Entry 8VKI (electron microscopy, 2.96 A resolution); this record covers chains C and A of the 34 polymer chains in the assembly.

Chain C:
Name: 50S ribosomal protein L2
Organism: Mycolicibacterium smegmatis MC2 155
Reference sequence: A0QSD4 (RL2_MYCS2); residue numbers follow UniProt; this construct covers 1-278
Amino-acid sequence (278 residues; row label = number of the first residue in the row):
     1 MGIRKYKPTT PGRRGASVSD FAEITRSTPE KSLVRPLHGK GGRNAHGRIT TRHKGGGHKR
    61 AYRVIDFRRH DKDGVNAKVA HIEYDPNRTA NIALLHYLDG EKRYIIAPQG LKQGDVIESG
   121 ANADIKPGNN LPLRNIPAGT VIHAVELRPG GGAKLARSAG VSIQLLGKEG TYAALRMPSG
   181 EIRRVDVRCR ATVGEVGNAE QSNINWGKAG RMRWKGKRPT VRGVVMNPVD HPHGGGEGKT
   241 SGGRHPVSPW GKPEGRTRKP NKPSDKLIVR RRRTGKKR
Disordered / not traced: 1, 277-278

Chain A:
Molecule: 23S ribosomal RNA
Organism: Mycolicibacterium smegmatis MC2 155
Sequence (3120 nucleotides; numbered 1 to 3120; the number before each row is that of its first residue):
     1 UAAGUGUUUA AGGGCGCAUG GUGGAUGCCU UGGCACUGGG AGCCGAUGAA GGACGUAGGA
    61 GGCUGCGAUA AGCCUCGGGG AGCUGUCAAC CGAGCGUUGA UCCGAGGAUG UCCGAAUGGG
   121 GAAACCCGGC ACGAGUGAUG UCGUGUCACC AGGCGCUGAA UAUAUAGGCG UCUGGGGGGA
   181 ACGCGGGGAA GUGAAACAUC UCAGUACCCG UAGGAAGAGA AAACAAAAUG UGAUUCCGUG
   241 AGUAGUGGCG AGCGAAAGCG GAGGAUGGCU AAACCGUAUG CAUGUGAUAC CGGGUAGGGG
   301 UUGUGUGUGC GGGGUUGUGG GACCUAUCUU UCCGGCUCUA CCUGGCUGGA GGGCAGUGAG
   361 AAAAUGUUGU GGUUAGCGGA AAUGGCUUGG GAUGGCCUGC CGUAGACGGU GAGAGCCCGG
   421 UACGUGAAAA CCCGACGUCU GUCUUGAUGG UGUUCCCGAG UAGCAGCGGG CCCGUGGAAU
   481 CUGCUGUGAA UCUGCCGGGA CCACCCGGUA AGCCUGAAUA CUUCCCAGUG ACCGAUAGCG
   541 GAUUAGUACC GUGAGGGAAU GGUGAAAAGU ACCCCGGGAG GGGAGUGAAA GAGUACCUGA
   601 AACCGUGCGC UUACAAUCCG UCAGAGCCCU CGACGUGUCG UGGGGUGAUG GCGUGCCUUU
   661 UGAAGAAUGA GCCUGCGAGU CAGGGACAUG UCGCGAGGUU AACCCGGGUG GGGUAGCCGC
   721 AGCGAAAGCG AGUCUGAAUA GGGCGUAUCC ACACAAGAGU GUGUGGUGUA GUGGUGUGUU
   781 CUGGACCCGA AGCGGAGUGA UCUACCCAUG GCCAGGGUGA AGCGCGGGUA AGACCGCGUG
   841 GAGGCCCGAA CCCACUUAGG UUGAAGACUG AGGGGAUGAG CUGUGGGUAG GGGUGAAAGG
   901 CCAAUCAAAC UCCGUGAUAG CUGGUUCUCC CCGAAAUGCA UUUAGGUGCA GCGUCGCAUG
   961 UUUCUUGCCG GAGGUAGAGC UACUGGAUGG CCGAUGGGCC CCACAGGGUU ACUGACGUCA
  1021 GCCAAACUCC GAAUGCCGGU AAGUCCAAGA GUGCGGCAGU GAGACGGCGG GGGAUAAGCU
  1081 CCGUGCGUCG AGAGGGAAAC AGCCCAGAUC GCCGGCUAAG GCCCCUAAGC GUGUGCUAAG
  1141 UGGAAAAGGA UGUGCAGUCG CGAAGACAAC CAGGAGGUUG GCUUAGAAGC AGCCACCCUU
  1201 GAAAGAGUGC GUAAUAGCUC ACUGGUCAAG UGAUUGUGCG CCGAUAAUGU AGCGGGGCUC
  1261 AAGCACACCG CCGAAGCCGC GGCAGCCAAC GUGUUGGCUG GGUAGGGGAG CGUCCUGCAU
  1321 CCGGUGAAGC CGCCGAGUGA UCGAGUGGUG GAGGGUGUGG GAGUGAGAAU GCAGGCAUGA
  1381 GUAGCGAUUA GGCAAGUGAG AACCUUGCCC GCCGAAAGAC CAAGGGUUCC UGGGCCAGGC
  1441 CAGUCCGCCC AGGGUGAGUC GGGACCUAAG GCGAGGCCGA CAGGCGUAGU CGAUGGACAA
  1501 CGGGUUGAUA UUCCCGUACC CGUGUAUGUG CGUCCAUGAU GAAUCAGCGG UACUAACCAU
  1561 CCAAAACCAC CGUGACCGCA CCUUUCGGGG UGUGGCGUUG GUGGGGCUGC AUGGGACCUU
  1621 CGUUGGUAGU AGUCAAGCGA UGGGGUGACG CAGGAAGGUA GCCGUACCGG UCAGUGGUAA
  1681 UACCGGGGUA AGCCUGUAGG GAGUCAGAUA GGUAAAUCCG UCUGGCAUAU AUCCUGAGAG
  1741 GUGAUGCAUA GCCGAGUGAG GCGAAUUCGG UGAUCCUAUG CUGCCGAGAA AAGCCUCUAG
  1801 CGAGGACAUA CACGGCCCGU ACCCCAAACC AACACAGGUG GUCAGGUAGA GAAUACUAAG
  1861 GCGUACGAGU GAACUAUGGU UAAGGAACUC GGCAAAAUGC CCCCGUAACU UCGGGAGAAG
  1921 GGGGACCCAC AUGGCGUGUA AGCCUUUACG GCCCAAGCGU GAGUGGGUGG CACAAACCAG
  1981 UGAGAAGCGA CUGUUUACUA AAAACACAGG UCCGUGCGAA GUCGCAAGAC GAUGUAUACG
  2041 GACUGACGCC UGCCCGGUGC UGGAAGGUUA AGAGGACCCG UUAACUCCCU UUGGGGGUGA
  2101 AGCGGAGAAU UUAAGCCCCA GUAAACGGCG GUGGUAACUA UAACCAUCCU AAGGUAGCGA
  2161 AAUUCCUUGU CGGGUAAGUU CCGACCUGCA CGAAUGGCGU AACGACUUCU CAACUGUCUC
  2221 AACCAUAGAC UCGGCGAAAU UGCACUACGA GUAAAGAUGC UCGUUACGCG CGGCAGGACG
  2281 AAAAGACCCC GGGACCUUCA CUACAACUUG GUAUUGGUGC UCGAUACGGU UUGUGUAGGA
  2341 UAGGUGGGAG ACUGUGAAGC UCACACGCCA GUGUGGGUGG AGUCGUUGUU GAAAUACCAC
  2401 UCUGAUCGUA UUGGGCCUCU AACCUCGGAC CGUAUAUCCG GUUCAGGGAC AGUGCCUGGU
  2461 GGGUAGUUUA ACUGGGGCGG UUGCCUCCUA AAAUGUAACG GAGGCGCCCA AAGGUUCCCU
  2521 CAACCUGGAC GGCAAUCAGG UGUUGAGUGU AAGUGCACAA GGGAGCUUGA CUGCGAGACG
  2581 GACAUGUCGA GCAGGGACGA AAGUCGGGAC UAGUGAUCCG GCACCUCUGA GUGGAAGGGG
  2641 UGUCGCUCAA CGGAUAAAAG GUACCCCGGG GAUAACAGGC UGAUCUUCCC CAAGAGUCCA
  2701 UAUCGACGGG AUGGUUUGGC ACCUCGAUGU CGGCUCGUCG CAUCCUGGGG CUGGAGCAGG
  2761 UCCCAAGGGU UGGGCUGUUC GCCCAUUAAA GCGGCACGCG AGCUGGGUUU AGAACGUCGU
  2821 GAGACAGUUC GGUCUCUAUC CGCCGCGCGC GUCAGAAGCU UGAGGAAACC UGUCCCUAGU
  2881 ACGAGAGGAC CGGGACGGAC GAACCUCUGG UAUACCAGUU GUCCCACCAG GGGCACGGCU
  2941 GGAUAGCCAC GUUCGGACAG GAUAACCGCU GAAAGCAUCU AAGCGGGAAA CCUCUUCCAA
  3001 GACCAGGCUU CUCACCCUCU AGGAGGGAUA AGGCCCCCCG CAGACCACGG GAUUGAUAGA
  3061 CCAGACCUGG AAGCCUAGUA AUAGGUGCAG GGAACUGGCA CUAACCGGCC GAAAACUUAC
Disordered / not traced: 1, 1546-1619, 2064-2118, 2136-2144, 2152, 2164-2191

Chain C / chain A interface:
Contacting residue pairs (257):
  Arg4(C) with A821(A), hydrogen bond to the sugar; C1785(A), salt bridge to the phosphate
  Tyr6(C) with C1785(A), sugar contact
  Lys7(C) with A820(A), phosphate contact; A821(A), phosphate contact
  Pro8(C) with C1912(A), phosphate contact; G1913(A), sugar contact
  Thr9(C) with A820(A), sugar contact; G1913(A), sugar contact
  Thr10(C) with G843(A), phosphate contact; G844(A), phosphate contact
  Pro11(C) with A1990(A), hydrogen bond to the base; C1991(A), base contact
  Gly12(C) with G844(A), phosphate contact
  Arg13(C) with G843(A), phosphate contact; G844(A), salt bridge to the phosphate
  Arg14(C) with U1911(A), hydrogen bond to the sugar; G1913(A), hydrogen bond to the base
  Val18(C) with C1785(A), sugar contact
  Phe21(C) with C1785(A), phosphate contact; A1787(A), base contact
  Ser27(C) with A1787(A), base contact
  Lys31(C) with U1646(A), phosphate contact; G1647(A), hydrogen bond to the base; A1648(A), hydrogen bond to the base
  Ser32(C) with G1645(A), phosphate contact
  Pro36(C) with A1789(A), sugar contact; A1790(A), sugar contact
  Leu37(C) with U2033(A), phosphate contact
  His38(C) with C807(A), sugar contact; A808(A), phosphate contact; A1469(A), phosphate contact; G1470(A), salt bridge to the phosphate
  Gly39(C) with C807(A), sugar contact; A808(A), phosphate contact
  Lys40(C) with C806(A), sugar contact; C2030(A), phosphate contact; G2031(A), salt bridge to the phosphate; U2033(A), salt bridge to the phosphate
  Gly41(C) with C806(A), sugar contact
  Gly42(C) with C2030(A), sugar contact
  Arg43(C) with C805(A), hydrogen bond to the sugar; C806(A), hydrogen bond to the sugar; G887(A), base contact; U894(A), sugar contact; C2030(A), sugar contact
  Asn44(C) with C2023(A), hydrogen bond to the base; G2028(A), base contact; A2029(A), sugar contact; C2030(A), sugar contact
  Ala45(C) with G1486(A), phosphate contact; A2029(A), hydrogen bond to the sugar
  His46(C) with U888(A), sugar contact; C2023(A), hydrogen bond to the base; G2024(A), sugar contact; G2028(A), base contact
  Gly47(C) with G887(A), sugar contact; U888(A), sugar contact
  Arg48(C) with U888(A), sugar contact; A889(A), salt bridge to the phosphate; G890(A), salt bridge to the phosphate; G892(A), phosphate contact; G893(A), sugar contact; U894(A), phosphate contact; C2023(A), phosphate contact; G2024(A), salt bridge to the phosphate
  Ile49(C) with U894(A), hydrogen bond to the phosphate; G895(A), phosphate contact
  Thr50(C) with G2021(A), base contact; U2022(A), base contact; C2023(A), sugar contact; C2030(A), hydrogen bond to the base
  Thr51(C) with G2021(A), hydrogen bond to the base; C2030(A), hydrogen bond to the base; G2031(A), hydrogen bond to the sugar; G2040(A), sugar contact
  Arg52(C) with G2041(A), salt bridge to the phosphate; A2042(A), salt bridge to the phosphate
  His53(C) with G2041(A), salt bridge to the phosphate
  Lys54(C) with G2031(A), phosphate contact; A2032(A), salt bridge to the phosphate; C2039(A), phosphate contact; G2040(A), salt bridge to the phosphate
  Gly55(C) with C806(A), phosphate contact; C807(A), phosphate contact
  Gly56(C) with C806(A), phosphate contact; C807(A), hydrogen bond to the phosphate
  His58(C) with G1786(A), hydrogen bond to the base; A1787(A), sugar contact; G1788(A), hydrogen bond to the base
  Lys59(C) with U809(A), salt bridge to the phosphate; A1787(A), sugar contact; G1788(A), phosphate contact; A1789(A), sugar contact
  Arg60(C) with A1787(A), salt bridge to the phosphate; G1788(A), phosphate contact
  Ala61(C) with G1788(A), hydrogen bond to the phosphate
  Tyr62(C) with U2033(A), stacking on the base; G2034(A), phosphate contact
  Arg63(C) with A1787(A), hydrogen bond to the sugar; G1788(A), salt bridge to the phosphate
  Arg68(C) with G2428(A), hydrogen bond to the phosphate; A2429(A), salt bridge to the phosphate
  Lys78(C) with C1722(A), salt bridge to the phosphate
  Tyr84(C) with A1787(A), stacking on the base
  Pro86(C) with A1787(A), phosphate contact; G1788(A), phosphate contact
  Asn87(C) with G2034(A), sugar contact
  Arg88(C) with G2034(A), salt bridge to the phosphate; U2035(A), salt bridge to the phosphate
  Thr89(C) with U2037(A), sugar contact; A2038(A), sugar contact
  Leu98(C) with U1721(A), hydrogen bond to the sugar
  Asp99(C) with G1711(A), base contact; G1720(A), hydrogen bond to the base
  Gly100(C) with G1720(A), hydrogen bond to the sugar; U1721(A), sugar contact
  Glu101(C) with G1711(A), hydrogen bond to the sugar; G1712(A), sugar contact
  Lys102(C) with G1720(A), hydrogen bond to the phosphate
  Leu147(C) with C2017(A), sugar contact
  Arg148(C) with U2425(A), hydrogen bond to the base; G2427(A), salt bridge to the phosphate; A2445(A), base contact
  Pro149(C) with G2427(A), hydrogen bond to the sugar
  Gly150(C) with G2427(A), hydrogen bond to the sugar; G2428(A), sugar contact
  Gly151(C) with G2427(A), hydrogen bond to the sugar
  Lys154(C) with G2018(A), salt bridge to the phosphate; U2035(A), hydrogen bond to the sugar
  Leu155(C) with G2016(A), base contact; U2035(A), sugar contact
  Ala156(C) with U2035(A), hydrogen bond to the sugar; A2036(A), hydrogen bond to the phosphate
  Arg157(C) with G2034(A), salt bridge to the phosphate; U2035(A), salt bridge to the phosphate; A2036(A), hydrogen bond to the phosphate
  Ser158(C) with U2035(A), phosphate contact; A2036(A), hydrogen bond to the phosphate; U2037(A), hydrogen bond to the sugar; A2038(A), sugar contact
  Ala159(C) with U2037(A), hydrogen bond to the sugar
  Val161(C) with A2036(A), phosphate contact; U2037(A), phosphate contact
  Tyr172(C) with G2446(A), hydrogen bond to the phosphate; G2447(A), hydrogen bond to the phosphate
  Arg176(C) with G2062(A), salt bridge to the phosphate
  Met177(C) with G2016(A), base contact
  Pro178(C) with G2016(A), base contact; A2036(A), sugar contact
  Ser179(C) with G2016(A), hydrogen bond to the base; A2036(A), hydrogen bond to the sugar
  Glu181(C) with G2016(A), hydrogen bond to the sugar
  Ile182(C) with G2062(A), phosphate contact
  Arg183(C) with G2016(A), hydrogen bond to the sugar; C2017(A), salt bridge to the phosphate
  Arg188(C) with A2445(A), hydrogen bond to the sugar; G2446(A), salt bridge to the phosphate
  Ala199(C) with U2037(A), hydrogen bond to the base
  Gln201(C) with U2037(A), base contact
  Ser202(C) with U2037(A), hydrogen bond to the base
  Ile204(C) with G2009(A), phosphate contact
  Asn205(C) with A2008(A), hydrogen bond to the sugar; G2009(A), sugar contact
  Trp206(C) with A2008(A), phosphate contact; G2009(A), hydrogen bond to the phosphate
  Gly207(C) with A2008(A), hydrogen bond to the sugar
  Lys208(C) with G844(A), salt bridge to the phosphate; A879(A), salt bridge to the phosphate; A2008(A), sugar contact
  Ala209(C) with G844(A), hydrogen bond to the base; A879(A), base contact; C2007(A), sugar contact
  Gly210(C) with G844(A), hydrogen bond to the base; A879(A), sugar contact
  Arg211(C) with G1786(A), salt bridge to the phosphate
  Met212(C) with A2008(A), sugar contact
  Arg213(C) with C806(A), salt bridge to the phosphate; A879(A), base contact
  Trp214(C) with A879(A), hydrogen bond to the phosphate; G1786(A), stacking on the base
  Arg218(C) with C805(A), hydrogen bond to the phosphate; C806(A), salt bridge to the phosphate; G895(A), salt bridge to the phosphate; A896(A), salt bridge to the phosphate
  Pro219(C) with A896(A), sugar contact; A2006(A), sugar contact; C2007(A), phosphate contact
  Thr220(C) with A2006(A), sugar contact; C2007(A), hydrogen bond to the phosphate
  Val221(C) with A896(A), sugar contact; A897(A), sugar contact; A2006(A), phosphate contact
  Arg222(C) with C2005(A), salt bridge to the phosphate; A2006(A), salt bridge to the phosphate; C2043(A), phosphate contact; U2044(A), salt bridge to the phosphate; G2045(A), hydrogen bond to the base
  Gly223(C) with C2043(A), hydrogen bond to the phosphate
  Val224(C) with C2043(A), hydrogen bond to the phosphate; U2044(A), phosphate contact
  Val225(C) with A897(A), hydrogen bond to the sugar; A898(A), phosphate contact; C2005(A), phosphate contact
  Met226(C) with A897(A), base contact
  Asn227(C) with G899(A), hydrogen bond to the base
  Pro228(C) with U2297(A), phosphate contact; A2822(A), phosphate contact
  Val229(C) with G899(A), base contact; A908(A), base contact; C2296(A), sugar contact
  Asp230(C) with G895(A), hydrogen bond to the base; A897(A), base contact
  His231(C) with A2042(A), salt bridge to the phosphate
  His233(C) with A2042(A), hydrogen bond to the phosphate; C2043(A), salt bridge to the phosphate
  Gly236(C) with A2822(A), hydrogen bond to the phosphate; G2823(A), phosphate contact
  Glu237(C) with G2823(A), phosphate contact
  Gly238(C) with A2814(A), phosphate contact; C2815(A), phosphate contact
  Lys239(C) with C2005(A), salt bridge to the phosphate; U2044(A), phosphate contact; A2814(A), salt bridge to the phosphate
  Thr240(C) with A2822(A), hydrogen bond to the phosphate
  Pro246(C) with A2042(A), sugar contact
  Val247(C) with A2042(A), sugar contact
  Ser248(C) with G2041(A), sugar contact
  Pro249(C) with G2041(A), phosphate contact; A2042(A), phosphate contact
  Trp250(C) with U2022(A), hydrogen bond to the phosphate; C2023(A), phosphate contact
  Lys252(C) with U2022(A), phosphate contact
  Glu254(C) with C2013(A), sugar contact; G2041(A), hydrogen bond to the base
  Gly255(C) with G2014(A), sugar contact
  Arg256(C) with G2014(A), phosphate contact; U2015(A), salt bridge to the phosphate
  Thr257(C) with G2014(A), hydrogen bond to the sugar; U2015(A), sugar contact; A2020(A), hydrogen bond to the sugar; G2021(A), phosphate contact
  Arg258(C) with U2015(A), hydrogen bond to the phosphate; G2016(A), salt bridge to the phosphate; C2017(A), salt bridge to the phosphate
  Lys259(C) with A2020(A), phosphate contact; G2021(A), salt bridge to the phosphate
  Asn261(C) with A2451(A), phosphate contact; G2452(A), hydrogen bond to the phosphate
  Lys262(C) with C2017(A), salt bridge to the phosphate
  Ser264(C) with C2017(A), hydrogen bond to the phosphate
  Arg270(C) with G2062(A), salt bridge to the phosphate
  Arg271(C) with G2016(A), salt bridge to the phosphate
  Arg272(C) with G2014(A), salt bridge to the phosphate; U2015(A), salt bridge to the phosphate; A2036(A), base contact
  Arg273(C) with U2061(A), salt bridge to the phosphate
Also at the interface, not in a pair above, chain C (145 interface residues in all): Ser19, Arg35, Phe67, Lys72, His96, Tyr97, Gly160, Asn198, Pro232, Gly234, Gly235, Arg244, Gly251, Pro260, Lys266, Ile268, Thr274
Also at the interface, not in a pair above, chain A (112 interface residues in all): A842, C845, G1484, C1485, G1650, C1784, A2027, A2046, C2060, A2201, C2299, U2308, G2448, G2463, G2821

In short:
145 residues of chain C and 112 residues of chain A are in contact, with 71 hydrogen bonds, 51 salt bridges
and 3 aromatic stacking contacts. Polar contacts include Pro11(C)-A1990(A), Arg14(C)-G1913(A) and
Lys31(C)-G1647(A).
Chain C is 50S ribosomal protein L2 and chain A is 23S ribosomal RNA, both from Mycolicibacterium smegmatis
MC2 155; the structure, Structure of Mycobacterium smegmatis 50S ribosomal subunit bound to HflX:50S-HflX-C,
was determined by electron microscopy (same publication as 8VIO, 8VK0, 8VK7, 8VKW, 8VPK, 8VR4, 8VR8 and 8VRL).
